Entry 7YJ2 (electron microscopy, 2.90 A resolution); this record covers chains D and C of the 5 polymer chains in the assembly.

Chain D:
Name: ORM1-like protein 3
From: Homo sapiens
UniProt: Q8N138 (ORML3_HUMAN); residue numbers follow UniProt; this construct covers 1-153
Chain sequence (153 residues; row label = number of the first residue in the row):
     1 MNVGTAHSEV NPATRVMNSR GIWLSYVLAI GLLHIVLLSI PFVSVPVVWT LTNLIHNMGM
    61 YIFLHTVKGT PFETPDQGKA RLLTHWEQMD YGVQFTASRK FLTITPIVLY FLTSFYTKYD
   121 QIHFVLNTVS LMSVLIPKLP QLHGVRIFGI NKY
Disordered / not traced: 1-10
Construct notes: engineered mutation Ala13 (Asn in Q8N138)
Swiss-Prot annotation at these positions:
  - region: Met1 to Met17 (Important for ceramide level-sensing)
  - modified residue: Pro137 (Hydroxyproline)
From the paper describing this entry:
  - mutagenesis - N2DEL (approximately 25%), N13A: decreased binding to ceramide
  - conformationally variable residues: Asn11, Arg15, Tyr91
  - mutagenesis - N2A, N2DEL, V16R, I22R, F63P, F63R: increased catalytic activity
  - mutagenesis - H85A: unchanged catalytic activity

Chain C:
Name: Serine palmitoyltransferase small subunit A
From: Homo sapiens
UniProt: Q969W0 (SPTSA_HUMAN); numbering as in UniProt (aligned over 1-71)
Chain sequence (92 residues; row label = number of the first residue in the row; numbers below 1 keep their minus sign (Met-20 is residue -20)):
   -20 MADYKDDDDK SGPDEVDASG RMAGMALARA WKQMSWFYYQ YLLVTALYML EPWERTVFNS
    40 MLVSIVGMAL YTGYVFMPQH IMAILHYFEI VQ
Disordered / not traced: -20 to 8, 57-71
Construct notes: initiating methionine (-20); expression tag (-19 to 0)
Swiss-Prot annotation at these positions:
  - site: Met28 (Within the serine palmitoyltransferase (SPT) complex, defines the length of the acyl chain-binding pocket, determining the acyl-CoA substrate preference)

Chain D / chain C interface:
Pairs across the interface - 6 pairs, chain D then chain C:
  Ser39(D) - Met47(C)
  Ser39(D) - Ala48(C)
  Ser39(D) - Thr51(C)  hydrogen bond (backbone-side chain)
  Ile40(D) - Thr51(C)
  Pro41(D) - Tyr50(C)  hydrophobic
  Pro41(D) - Thr51(C)
Interface residues without a listed pair, chain D (5 interface residues in all): Val36, Leu38
Interface residues without a listed pair, chain C (6 interface residues in all): Ile44, Phe55

In short:
5 residues of chain D and 6 residues of chain C are in contact, with 1 hydrogen bond. Its one hydrogen-bonded
contact is Ser39(D)-Thr51(C). From the paper: N2A, N2DEL and V16R of chain D, among others, increase catalytic
activity; conformational variability at Asn11(D), Arg15(D) and Tyr91(D); 8 substitutions were tested in all.
Here chain D is ORM1-like protein 3 and chain C is Serine palmitoyltransferase small subunit A, both from Homo
sapiens. Entry 7YJ2 (Cryo-EM structure of SPT-ORMDL3 (ORMDL3-N13A) complex) was determined by electron
microscopy (same publication as 7YIU, 7YIY and 7YJ1).
